Entry 5M4K (X-ray diffraction, 2.60 A resolution); this record covers chain A.

[Chain A]
Molecule: [Pyruvate dehydrogenase (acetyl-transferring)] kinase isozyme 2, mitochondrial
Organism: Homo sapiens
Notes: EC 2.7.11.2
Reference sequence: Q15119 (PDK2_HUMAN); the construct has insertions or renumbered stretches relative to UniProt, so the offset changes along the chain: -8 to 6 = UniProt 1-15; 8-399 = UniProt 16-407
Amino-acid sequence (408 residues; numbered -8 to 399; the number before each row is that of its first residue; numbers below 1 keep their minus sign (Met-8 is residue -8)):
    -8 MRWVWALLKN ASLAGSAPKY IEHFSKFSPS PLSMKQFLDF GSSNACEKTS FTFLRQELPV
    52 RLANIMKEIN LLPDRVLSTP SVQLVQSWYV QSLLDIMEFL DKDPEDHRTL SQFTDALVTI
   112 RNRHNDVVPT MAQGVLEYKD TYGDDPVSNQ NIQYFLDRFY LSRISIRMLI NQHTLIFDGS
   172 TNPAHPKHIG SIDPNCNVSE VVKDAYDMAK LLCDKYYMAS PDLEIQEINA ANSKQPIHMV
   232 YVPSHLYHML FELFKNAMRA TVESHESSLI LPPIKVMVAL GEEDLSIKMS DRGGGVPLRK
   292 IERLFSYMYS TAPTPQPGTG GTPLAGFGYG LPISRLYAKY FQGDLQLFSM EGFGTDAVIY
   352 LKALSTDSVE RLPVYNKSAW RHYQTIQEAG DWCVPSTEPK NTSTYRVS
Unresolved in the structure: -8 to 5, 32-34, 170-176, 305-319, 367-399
Construct notes: insertion (7)
Ligand contacts:
  - 7F9 (N-[2-(ethylamino)-2-oxidanylidene-ethyl]-N-(4-methoxyphenyl)-2,4-bis(oxidanyl)benzamide): Leu244, Asn247, Ala248, Arg250, Ala251, Glu254, Ser255, Asp282, Gly284, Gly286, Val287, Leu295, Leu322, Leu338, Thr346, Ala348
  - Mg2+ (MG): Phe296, Gln337, Leu338
  - TF3 (N-(2-aminoethyl)-2-{3-chloro-4-[(4-isopropylbenzyl)oxy]phenyl} acetamide): Leu63, Pro64, Arg66, Val67, Val73, Met122, Gly125, Val126, Tyr129, Ser139, Asn142, Ile143, Phe146, Leu147
UniProt features mapped onto this chain:
  - binding site (ATP): Glu243 to Arg250, Asp282, Ser301, Thr302, Gly317 to Leu322
  - modified residue: Tyr207 (Phosphotyrosine), Tyr208 (Phosphotyrosine), Lys368 (N6-succinyllysine)

[Summary]
Bound to chain A: compound TF3, compound 7F9 and Mg2+. UniProt lists 17 ATP-binding residues.
Chain A is [Pyruvate dehydrogenase (acetyl-transferring)] kinase isozyme 2, mitochondrial (Homo sapiens); the
structure, Application of Off-Rate Screening in the Identification of Novel Pan-Isoform Inhibitors of Pyruvate
Dehydrogenase Kinase, was determined by X-ray diffraction (same publication as 5M4M, 5M4N and 5M4P).
